Entry 4TSC (X-ray diffraction, 1.92 A resolution); this record covers chains A and H of the 3 polymer chains in the assembly.

== Chain A ==
Name: Lysozyme C
Source organism: Gallus gallus
Notes: EC 3.2.1.17
UniProtKB: P00698 (LYSC_CHICK); residues 1-129 here correspond to UniProt positions 19-147 (UniProt number = residue number + 18)
Amino-acid sequence (129 residues; numbered 1 to 129; the number before each row is that of its first residue):
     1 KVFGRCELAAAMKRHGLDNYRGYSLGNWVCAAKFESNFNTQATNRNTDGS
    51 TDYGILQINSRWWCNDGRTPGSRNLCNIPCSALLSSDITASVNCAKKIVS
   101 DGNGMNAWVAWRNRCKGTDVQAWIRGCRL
Swiss-Prot annotation at these positions:
  - active site: Glu35, Asp52
  - binding site (substrate): Asp101
Disulfide bonds: Cys6-Cys127, Cys30-Cys115, Cys64-Cys80, Cys76-Cys94

== Chain H ==
Name: FAb Heavy Chain
Source organism: Homo sapiens
Notes: antibody fragment or engineered binder
Amino-acid sequence (222 residues; row label = number of the first residue in the row; a row labelled like 82A-82C holds insertion residues (82A, then the next letters in order)):
     1 QVQLVESGGGLVQPGGSLRLSCAASGFTVSSNYMSWVRQAPGKGLEWVSV
    51 IYSGGSTYYADSVKGRFTISRDNSKNTLYLQM
82A-82C NSL
    83 RAEDTAVYYCAREGRGDS
  100A I
   101 DYWGKGTLVTVSSASTKGPSVFPLAPSSKSTSGGTAALGCLVKDYFPEPV
   151 TVSWNSGALTSGVHTFPAVLQSSGLYSLSSVVTVPSSSLGTQTYICNVNH
   201 KPSNTKVDKRVEPKSDCK
Disordered / not traced: 129-135, 185-189, 215-218
Disulfide bonds: Cys22-Cys92, Cys140-Cys196

== Chain A / chain H interface ==
Contacting residue pairs (21; chain A residue first):
  Arg21(A) - Ser56(H)
  Gly22(A) - Gly54(H)
  Tyr23(A) - Tyr52(H)
  Gly102(A) - Tyr58(H)
  Asn103(A) - Tyr58(H)
  Gly104(A) - Tyr58(H)
  Asn106(A) - Tyr52(H)  hydrogen bond
  Trp111(A) - Tyr33(H)
  Arg112(A) - Gly98(H)  hydrogen bond (side chain-backbone)
  Arg112(A) - Asp99(H)  salt bridge
  Asn113(A) - Arg97(H)  hydrogen bond (backbone-side chain)
  Arg114(A) - Arg97(H)
  Lys116(A) - Tyr33(H)
  Lys116(A) - Tyr52(H)  hydrogen bond
  Lys116(A) - Gly96(H)
  Lys116(A) - Arg97(H)
  Lys116(A) - Gly98(H)  hydrogen bond (backbone-backbone)
  Lys116(A) - Asp99(H)  salt bridge
  Gly117(A) - Tyr33(H)
  Gly117(A) - Gly96(H)
  Thr118(A) - Arg97(H)
Also at the interface, not in a pair above, chain A (15 interface residues in all): Asn27
Also at the interface, not in a pair above, chain H (10 interface residues in all): Glu95

== In short ==
Chain A and chain H form an interface of 15 and 10 residues respectively, with 5 hydrogen bonds and 2 salt
bridges. Polar pairs include Arg112(A)-Asp99(H), Lys116(A)-Asp99(H) and Asn106(A)-Tyr52(H). From UniProt:
active-site residues Glu35(A) and Asp52(A) and substrate-binding residue Asp101(A) on chain A.
Chain A is Lysozyme C (Gallus gallus) and chain H is FAb Heavy Chain (Homo sapiens); the structure, Structure
of a lysozyme antibody complex, was determined by X-ray diffraction.
